Entry 6QZ2 (X-ray diffraction, 1.90 A resolution); this record covers chain A.

== Chain A ==
Name: Mono(2-hydroxyethyl) terephthalate hydrolase
From: Ideonella sakaiensis
Notes: EC 3.1.1.102
UniProt: A0A0K8P8E7 (MHETH_IDESA); numbering as in UniProt (aligned over 1-603)
Chain sequence (611 residues; each row starts with the number of its first residue):
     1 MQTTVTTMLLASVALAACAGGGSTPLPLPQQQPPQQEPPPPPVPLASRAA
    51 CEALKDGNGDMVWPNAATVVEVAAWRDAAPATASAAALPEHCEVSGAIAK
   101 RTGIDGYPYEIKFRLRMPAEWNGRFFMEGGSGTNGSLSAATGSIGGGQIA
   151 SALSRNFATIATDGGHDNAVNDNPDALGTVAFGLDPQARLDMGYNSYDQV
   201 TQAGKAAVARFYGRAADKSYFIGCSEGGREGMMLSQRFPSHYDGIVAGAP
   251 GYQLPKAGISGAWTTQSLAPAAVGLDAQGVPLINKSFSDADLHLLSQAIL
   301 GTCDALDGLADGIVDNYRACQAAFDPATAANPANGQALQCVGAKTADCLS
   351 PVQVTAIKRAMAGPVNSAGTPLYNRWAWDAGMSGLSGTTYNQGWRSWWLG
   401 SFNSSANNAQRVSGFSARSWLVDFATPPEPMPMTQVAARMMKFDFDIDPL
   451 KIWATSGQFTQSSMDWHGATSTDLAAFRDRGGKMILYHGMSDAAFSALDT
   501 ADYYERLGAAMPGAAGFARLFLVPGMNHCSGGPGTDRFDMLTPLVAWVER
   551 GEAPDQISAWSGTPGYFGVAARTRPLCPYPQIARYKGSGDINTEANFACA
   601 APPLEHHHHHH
Disordered / not traced: 1-41, 604-611
Cystine bridges: Cys51-Cys92, Cys224-Cys529, Cys303-Cys320, Cys340-Cys348, Cys577-Cys599
Construct notes: expression tag (604-611)
Metal / ion sites: Ca2+: Asp304, Asp307, Leu309, Asp311, Ile313
Curated features (UniProtKB/Swiss-Prot):
  - active site: Ser225 (Acyl-ester intermediate), Asp492 (Charge relay system), His528 (Charge relay system)
  - binding site (4-[(2-hydroxyethoxy)carbonyl]benzoate): Gly132, Glu226, Arg411, Ser416, His528
  - binding site (Ca(2+)): Asp304, Asp307, Leu309, Asp311, Ile313
  - lipidation: Cys18 (N-palmitoyl cysteine)
  - mutagenesis: Ser225 (S225A: Loss of catalytic activity towards MHET), Arg411 (R411A/Q: Almost complete loss of catalytic activity towards MHET), Ser416 (S416A: Gains a low activity towards BHET (bis-(2-hydroxyethyl) terephthalate); when associated with N-424), Phe424 (F424N: Gains a low activity towards BHET (bis-(2-hydroxyethyl) terephthalate); when associated with A-416), Asp492 (D492A: Loss of catalytic activity towards MHET), His528 (H528A: Loss of catalytic activity towards MHET)
What the authors report for this chain:
  - catalytic residues: Gly132, Glu226 (from molecular simulation)
  - mutagenesis - S131G, E226T, F495I: decreased catalytic activity on MHET
  - mutagenesis - S225A: abolished catalytic activity
  - mutagenesis - C224A/C529A, C224H/C529F, C224W/C529S: decreased expression

== Overview ==
Asp304, Asp307, Leu309, Asp311 and Ile313 form the Ca2+ site. Curated annotation (UniProt) lists 3 active-site
residues, 5 residues binding 4-[(2-hydroxyethoxy)carbonyl]benzoate, 5 Ca2+-binding residues and 6 mutagenesis
sites. From the paper: catalytic residues Gly132 and Glu226; S131G, E226T and F495I reduce catalytic activity
on MHET; 7 substitutions were tested in all.
Chain A is Mono(2-hydroxyethyl) terephthalate hydrolase (Ideonella sakaiensis); the structure, Structure of
MHETase from Ideonella sakaiensis, was determined by X-ray diffraction (same publication as 6QZ1, 6QZ3 and
6QZ4).
